8J0T - chains B and F of the 20 polymer chains in the assembly; structure by electron microscopy, 2.80 A resolution.

# Chain B
Protein: ATP synthase subunit alpha
Source organism: Mycobacterium tuberculosis
Notes: EC 7.1.2.2
UniProtKB: P9WPU7 (ATPA_MYCTU); numbering as in UniProt (aligned over 1-549)
Chain sequence (549 residues; row label = number of the first residue in the row):
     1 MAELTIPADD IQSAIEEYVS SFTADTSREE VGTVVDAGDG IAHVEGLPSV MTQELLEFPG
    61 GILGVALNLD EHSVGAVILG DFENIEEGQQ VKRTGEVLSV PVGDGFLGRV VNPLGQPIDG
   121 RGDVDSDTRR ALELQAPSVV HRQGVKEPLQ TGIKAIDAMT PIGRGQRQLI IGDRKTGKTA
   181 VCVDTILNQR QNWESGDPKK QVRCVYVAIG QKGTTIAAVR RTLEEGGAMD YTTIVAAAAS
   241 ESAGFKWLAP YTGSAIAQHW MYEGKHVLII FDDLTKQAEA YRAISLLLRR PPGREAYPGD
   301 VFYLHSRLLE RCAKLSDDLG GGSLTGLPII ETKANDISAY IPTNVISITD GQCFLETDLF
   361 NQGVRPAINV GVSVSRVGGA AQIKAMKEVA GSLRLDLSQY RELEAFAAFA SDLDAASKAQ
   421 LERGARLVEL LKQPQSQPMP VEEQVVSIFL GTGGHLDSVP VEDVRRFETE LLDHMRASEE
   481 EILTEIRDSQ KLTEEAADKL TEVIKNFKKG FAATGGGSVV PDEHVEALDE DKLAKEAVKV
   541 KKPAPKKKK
Unresolved in the structure: 1-4, 23-28, 405-416, 514-549
Swiss-Prot annotation at these positions:
  - binding site (ATP): G172 to T179
  - site: S373 (Required for activity)
  - cross-link: K499 (Isoglutamyl lysine isopeptide (Lys-Gln) (interchain with Q-Cter in protein Pup))
Ion coordination: Mg2+: T179 (together with ATP)
Small-molecule neighbours: ATP (adenosine-5'-triphosphate): R174, K175, T176, G177, K178, T179, A180, Q211, E331, F360, R365, P366, Q433, P434, Q435

# Chain F
Protein: ATP synthase subunit beta
Source organism: Mycobacterium tuberculosis
Notes: EC 7.1.2.2
UniProtKB: P9WPU5 (ATPB_MYCTU); numbering as in UniProt (aligned over 1-486)
Chain sequence (486 residues; each row starts with the number of its first residue):
     1 MTTTAEKTDR PGKPGSSDTS GRVVRVTGPV VDVEFPRGSI PELFNALHAE ITFESLAKTL
    61 TLEVAQHLGD NLVRTISLQP TDGLVRGVEV IDTGRSISVP VGEGVKGHVF NALGDCLDEP
   121 GYGEKFEHWS IHRKPPAFEE LEPRTEMLET GLKVVDLLTP YVRGGKIALF GGAGVGKTVL
   181 IQEMINRIAR NFGGTSVFAG VGERTREGND LWVELAEANV LKDTALVFGQ MDEPPGTRMR
   241 VALSALTMAE WFRDEQGQDV LLFIDNIFRF TQAGSEVSTL LGRMPSAVGY QPTLADEMGE
   301 LQERITSTRG RSITSMQAVY VPADDYTDPA PATTFAHLDA TTELSRAVFS KGIFPAVDPL
   361 ASSSTILDPS VVGDEHYRVA QEVIRILQRY KDLQDIIAIL GIDELSEEDK QLVNRARRIE
   421 RFLSQNMMAA EQFTGQPGST VPVKETIEAF DRLCKGDFDH VPEQAFFLIG GLDDLAKKAE
   481 SLGAKL
Unresolved in the structure: 1-17
Swiss-Prot annotation at these positions:
  - binding site (ATP): G171 to T178
  - modified residue: T2 (N-acetylthreonine)
Ion coordination: Mg2+: T178 (together with ADP)
Small-molecule neighbours:
  - ADP (adenosine-5'-diphosphate): G172, A173, G174, V175, G176, K177, T178, V179, R204, E207, F349, F354, M427, A430, F433, T434
  - ATP (adenosine-5'-triphosphate): T365, D368, Y377

# How chain B and chain F interact
Pairs across the interface (94; chain B residue first):
  G46(B) - R86(F)
  L47(B) - R86(F)  hydrogen bond (backbone-side chain)
  P48(B) - R86(F)
  S49(B) - V85(F)
  V50(B) - V85(F)
  V50(B) - R86(F)
  M51(B) - F53(F)  hydrophobic
  M51(B) - G83(F)
  M51(B) - L84(F)
  M51(B) - V85(F)  hydrophobic
  T52(B) - V26(F)
  T52(B) - T81(F)
  T52(B) - D82(F)
  T52(B) - G83(F)  hydrogen bond (backbone-backbone)
  T52(B) - L84(F)  hydrogen bond (side chain-backbone)
  Q53(B) - D82(F)
  N68(B) - V26(F)
  N68(B) - T27(F)
  L69(B) - R25(F)
  L69(B) - V26(F)  hydrogen bond (backbone-backbone)
  L69(B) - L84(F)
  D70(B) - R25(F)
  D70(B) - R86(F)  hydrogen bond (backbone-side chain)
  E71(B) - V24(F)
  E71(B) - R25(F)  salt bridge
  E71(B) - R86(F)
  S73(B) - R86(F)
  V74(B) - R86(F)
  G95(B) - F53(F)
  V97(B) - F53(F)  hydrophobic
  V97(B) - L56(F)  hydrophobic
  E133(B) - D82(F)
  L134(B) - L56(F)  hydrophobic
  Q135(B) - P80(F)
  Q135(B) - D232(F)  hydrogen bond (side chain-backbone)
  Q135(B) - E233(F)  hydrogen bond
  A136(B) - D232(F)  hydrogen bond (backbone-side chain)
  P137(B) - T205(F)
  S138(B) - L117(F)
  S138(B) - T205(F)
  V139(B) - T205(F)
  V139(B) - G208(F)
  V139(B) - N209(F)
  V139(B) - F228(F)  hydrophobic
  V140(B) - L117(F)
  V140(B) - W212(F)  hydrophobic
  R142(B) - T205(F)
  R142(B) - N209(F)
  R167(B) - R204(F)
  R167(B) - M231(F)
  P291(B) - P285(F)  hydrophobic
  G293(B) - V288(F)
  R294(B) - V288(F)
  R294(B) - A323(F)
  R294(B) - D325(F)  salt bridge
  R294(B) - D328(F)  salt bridge
  G299(B) - E276(F)
  D300(B) - E276(F)
  F302(B) - M231(F)  hydrophobic
  F302(B) - R269(F)
  F302(B) - Q272(F)
  Y303(B) - M231(F)
  Y303(B) - E233(F)
  Y303(B) - P234(F)
  Y303(B) - R238(F)
  Y303(B) - E276(F)
  S306(B) - M231(F)  hydrogen bond (side chain-backbone)
  R307(B) - D232(F)
  E310(B) - R204(F)
  E310(B) - T205(F)  hydrogen bond
  E310(B) - M231(F)
  E310(B) - D232(F)
  R311(B) - D232(F)  salt bridge
  S338(B) - A323(F)
  A339(B) - A323(F)
  T343(B) - A173(F)
  T343(B) - Y320(F)
  T343(B) - A323(F)
  I346(B) - A173(F)  hydrophobic
  I346(B) - R204(F)
  S347(B) - A173(F)
  S347(B) - R204(F)  hydrogen bond (backbone-side chain)
  S347(B) - R269(F)
  S347(B) - Y320(F)
  I348(B) - R204(F)  hydrogen bond (backbone-side chain)
  I348(B) - M231(F)  hydrophobic
  T349(B) - R204(F)  hydrogen bond (backbone-side chain)
  D350(B) - R204(F)
  D350(B) - R206(F)  salt bridge
  R376(B) - R204(F)
  R376(B) - R206(F)
  R376(B) - E207(F)  salt bridge
  R376(B) - F433(F)
  V377(B) - R206(F)
Other interface residues (no listed pair), chain B (55 interface residues in all): L67, H72, E96, A131, Q143, G144, P292, N344
Other interface residues (no listed pair), chain F (47 interface residues in all): S55, D118, G174, E203, Q230, T279, G289, P322, D324

# Overview
The interface between chain B and chain F involves 55 residues on one side and 47 on the other, with 13
hydrogen bonds and 6 salt bridges. Polar contacts include E71(B)-R25(F), R294(B)-D325(F) and R294(B)-D328(F).
Ligands of chain B: ATP.
Chain B is ATP synthase subunit alpha and chain F is ATP synthase subunit beta, both from Mycobacterium
tuberculosis; the structure, Cryo-EM structure of Mycobacterium tuberculosis ATP synthase in the apo-form, was
determined by electron microscopy together with 8J0S, 8J57, 8J58, 8JR0 and 8JR1 from the same study.
